PDB entry 7S7H | X-ray diffraction, 2.40 A resolution | chains B and E of the 8 polymer chains in the assembly

== Chain B ==
Protein: Methane monooxygenase beta chain
Organism: Methylosinus trichosporium OB3b
UniProtKB: A0A2D2D5X7 (A0A2D2D5X7_METTR); numbering as in UniProt (aligned over 4-395)
Amino-acid sequence (392 residues; row label = number of the first residue in the row):
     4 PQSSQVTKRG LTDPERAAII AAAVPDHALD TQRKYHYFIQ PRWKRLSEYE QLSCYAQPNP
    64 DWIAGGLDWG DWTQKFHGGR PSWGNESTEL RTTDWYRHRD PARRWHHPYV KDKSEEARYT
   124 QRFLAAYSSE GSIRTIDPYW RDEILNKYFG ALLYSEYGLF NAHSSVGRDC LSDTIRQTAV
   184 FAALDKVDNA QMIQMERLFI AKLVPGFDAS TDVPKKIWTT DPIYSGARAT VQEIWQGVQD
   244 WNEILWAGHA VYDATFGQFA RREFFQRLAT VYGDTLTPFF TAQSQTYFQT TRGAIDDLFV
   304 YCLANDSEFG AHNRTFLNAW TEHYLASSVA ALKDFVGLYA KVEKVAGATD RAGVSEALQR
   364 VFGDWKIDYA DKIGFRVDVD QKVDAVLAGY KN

== Chain E ==
Protein: Methane monooxygenase component A alpha chain
Organism: Methylosinus trichosporium OB3b
Notes: EC 1.-.-.-
UniProtKB: A0A2D2D5X0 (A0A2D2D5X0_METTR); residues 12-526 here = UniProt positions 12-526
Amino-acid sequence (515 residues; each row starts with the number of its first residue):
    12 DALKVNRAPV GVEPQEVHKW LQSFNWDFKE NRTKYPTKYH MANETKEQFK VIAKEYARME
    72 AAKDERQFGT LLDGLTRLGA GNKVHPRWGE TMKVISNFLE VGEYNAIAAS AMLWDSATAA
   132 EQKNGYLAQV LDEIRHTHQC AFINHYYSKH YHDPAGHNDA RRTRAIGPLW KGMKRVFADG
   192 FISGDAVECS VNLQLVGEAC FTNPLIVAVT EWASANGDEI TPTVFLSVET DELRHMANGY
   252 QTVVSIANDP ASAKFLNTDL NNAFWTQQKY FTPVLGYLFE YGSKFKVEPW VKTWNRWVYE
   312 DWGGIWIGRL GKYGVESPAS LRDAKRDAYW AHHDLALAAY AMWPLGFARL ALPDEEDQAW
   372 FEANYPGWAD HYGKIFNEWK KLGYEDPKSG FIPYQWLLAN GHDVYIDRVS QVPFIPSLAK
   432 GTGSLRVHEF NGKKHSLTDD WGERQWLIEP ERYECHNVFE QYEGRELSEV IAEGHGVRSD
   492 GKTLIAQPHT RGDNLWTLED IKRAGCVFPD PLAKF
Ion coordination: Fe ion site 1: Glu114, Glu144, His147 (together with 1,2-ethanediol); Fe ion site 2: Glu144, Glu209, Glu243, His246 (together with 1,2-ethanediol)
From the paper describing this entry:
  - binding site for 1,2-ethanediol: Phe188

== Chain B / chain E interface ==
Pairs across the interface (10; chain B residue first):
  Arg12(B) with Arg88(E), hydrogen bond (side chain-backbone); Leu89(E)
  Leu14(B) with Leu89(E), hydrophobic
  Glu359(B) with Ala13(E); Leu14(E)
  Gln362(B) with Leu14(E)
  Arg363(B) with Ala13(E), hydrogen bond (side chain-backbone)
  Asp367(B) with Arg18(E), salt bridge
  Ile370(B) with Arg18(E)
  Asp371(B) with Arg18(E), salt bridge
Other interface residues (no listed pair), chain B (9 interface residues in all): Thr15
Other interface residues (no listed pair), chain E (6 interface residues in all): Lys94

== In short ==
Chain B and chain E form an interface of 9 and 6 residues respectively; the contacts include 2 hydrogen bonds
and 2 salt bridges. Among the polar pairs are Asp367(B)-Arg18(E), Asp371(B)-Arg18(E) and Arg12(B)-Arg88(E).
Glu114(E), Glu144(E) and His147(E) coordinate Fe ion site 1. From the paper: a binding site for 1,2-ethanediol
at Phe188(E).
Here chain B is Methane monooxygenase beta chain and chain E is Methane monooxygenase component A alpha chain,
both from Methylosinus trichosporium OB3b. Entry 7S7H (Complex structure of Methane monooxygenase hydroxylase
and regulatory subunit DBL2) was determined by X-ray diffraction together with 7S6Q, 7S6R, 7S6S and 7S6T from
the same study.
